6H25 - chains E and H of the 12 polymer chains in the assembly; structure by electron microscopy, 3.80 A resolution.

Chain E:
Protein: Exosome complex component RRP42
From: Homo sapiens
UniProtKB: Q15024 (EXOS7_HUMAN); numbering as in UniProt (aligned over 1-291)
Amino-acid sequence (295 residues; each row starts with the number of its first residue; numbers below 1 keep their minus sign (Gly-3 is residue -3)):
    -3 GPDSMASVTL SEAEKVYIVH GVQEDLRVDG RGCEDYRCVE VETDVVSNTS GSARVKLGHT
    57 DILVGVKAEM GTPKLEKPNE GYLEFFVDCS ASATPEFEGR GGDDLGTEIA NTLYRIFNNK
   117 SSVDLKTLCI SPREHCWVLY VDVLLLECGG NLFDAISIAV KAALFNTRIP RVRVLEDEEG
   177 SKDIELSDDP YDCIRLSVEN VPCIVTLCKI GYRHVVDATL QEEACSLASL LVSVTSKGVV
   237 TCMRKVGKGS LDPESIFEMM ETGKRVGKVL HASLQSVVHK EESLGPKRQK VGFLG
Unresolved in the structure: -3 to 3, 291
Construct notes: expression tag (-3 to 0)
UniProt features mapped onto this chain:
  - modified residue: Ala2 (N-acetylalanine), Lys116 (N6-acetyllysine), Ser177 (Phosphoserine)

Chain H:
Protein: Exosome complex component RRP4
From: Homo sapiens
UniProtKB: Q13868 (EXOS2_HUMAN); residues 1-293 here = UniProt positions 1-293
Amino-acid sequence (297 residues; each row starts with the number of its first residue; numbers below 1 keep their minus sign (Gly-3 is residue -3)):
    -3 GPDSMAMEMR LPVARKPLSE RLGRDTKKHL VVPGDTITTD TGFMRGHGTY MGEEKLIASV
    57 AGSVERVNKL ICVKALKTRY IGEVGDIVVG RITEVQQKRW KVETNSRLDS VLLLSSMNLP
   117 GGELRRRSAE DELAMRGFLQ EGDLISAEVQ AVFSDGAVSL HTRSLKYGKL GQGVLVQVSP
   177 SLVKRQKTHF HDLPCGASVI LGNNGFIWIY PTPEHKEEEA GGFIANLEPV SLADREVISR
   237 LRNCIISLVT QRMMLYDTSI LYCYEASLPH QIKDILKPEI MEEIVMETRQ RLLEQEG
Unresolved in the structure: -3 to 0, 16-18, 116-124, 213-218
Construct notes: expression tag (-3 to 0)
UniProt features mapped onto this chain:
  - modified residue: Ser124 (Phosphoserine)
  - natural variant: Gly30 (G30V: In SHRF), Gly198 (G198D: In SHRF)

Chain E / chain H interface:
Contacting residue pairs - 46 pairs, chain E then chain H:
  Thr5(E) - Arg87(H)  hydrogen bond (backbone-side chain)
  Leu6(E) - Arg87(H)
  Leu6(E) - Gly138(H)
  Ser7(E) - Arg87(H)
  Ser7(E) - Gly138(H)
  Ser7(E) - Asp139(H)  hydrogen bond
  Ala9(E) - Gly167(H)
  Ala9(E) - Gln168(H)
  Glu10(E) - Arg87(H)  salt bridge
  Glu10(E) - Leu140(H)
  Glu10(E) - Gln168(H)
  Val12(E) - Gln168(H)
  Val12(E) - Leu223(H)  hydrophobic
  Tyr13(E) - Gln168(H)
  Tyr13(E) - Gly169(H)
  Tyr13(E) - Arg231(H)
  Tyr13(E) - Ile234(H)
  His16(E) - Pro225(H)
  His16(E) - Arg231(H)
  Gly17(E) - Arg231(H)
  Glu20(E) - Leu228(H)
  Glu20(E) - Arg231(H)  salt bridge
  Leu22(E) - Arg231(H)
  Leu22(E) - Glu232(H)
  Val24(E) - Ser235(H)
  Val24(E) - Arg238(H)
  Asp25(E) - Asn239(H)  hydrogen bond (backbone-side chain)
  Gly26(E) - Ile268(H)
  Gly26(E) - Lys269(H)
  Glu30(E) - Met1(H)
  Asp31(E) - Lys269(H)  salt bridge
  Cys34(E) - Arg6(H)  hydrogen bond
  Val35(E) - Glu4(H)
  Val35(E) - Met5(H)
  Val35(E) - Arg6(H)  hydrogen bond (backbone-backbone)
  Glu36(E) - Arg6(H)
  Val37(E) - Arg6(H)
  Val37(E) - Pro8(H)
  Glu38(E) - Pro8(H)
  Val265(E) - Met1(H)
  Val265(E) - Met3(H)
  Ser269(E) - Met5(H)
  Leu270(E) - Met5(H)
  Val273(E) - Met5(H)  hydrophobic
  Glu277(E) - Leu7(H)
  Gln285(E) - Leu7(H)
Interface residues without a listed pair, chain E (35 interface residues in all): Glu8, Arg23, Arg27, Tyr32, Leu266, Lys276, Leu280, Leu290
Interface residues without a listed pair, chain H (28 interface residues in all): Ala2, Arg11, Trp204

Summary:
Chain E and chain H form an interface of 35 and 28 residues respectively, with 5 hydrogen bonds and 3 salt
bridges. Polar contacts include Glu10(E)-Arg87(H), Glu20(E)-Arg231(H) and Asp31(E)-Lys269(H).
Chain E is Exosome complex component RRP42 and chain H is Exosome complex component RRP4, both from Homo
sapiens; the structure, Human nuclear RNA exosome EXO-10-MPP6 complex, was determined by electron microscopy.
